Entry 7BDW (X-ray diffraction, 2.55 A resolution); this record covers chains A and B.

[Chain A]
Molecule: Possible 4'-phosphopantetheinyl transferase
Organism: Mycobacterium tuberculosis
UniProt: B1MD73 (B1MD73_MYCA9); residues 1-219 here = UniProt positions 1-219
Chain sequence (232 residues; each row starts with the number of its first residue):
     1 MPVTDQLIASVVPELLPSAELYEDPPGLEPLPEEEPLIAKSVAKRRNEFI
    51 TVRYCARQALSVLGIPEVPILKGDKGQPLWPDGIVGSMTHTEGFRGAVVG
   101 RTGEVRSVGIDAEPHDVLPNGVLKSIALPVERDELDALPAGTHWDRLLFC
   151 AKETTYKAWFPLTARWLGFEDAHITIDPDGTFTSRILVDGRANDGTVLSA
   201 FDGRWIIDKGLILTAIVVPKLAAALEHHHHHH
Unresolved in the structure: 1-3, 222-232
Differences from the reference sequence: expression tag (220-232)
Bound ions: Mn2+ site 1: H90 (together with coenzyme A); Mn2+ site 2: D111 (together with coenzyme A)
Residues lining bound ligands:
  - coenzyme A (COA): R45, F49, V52, R53, K72, K75, G76, Q77, P78, M88, T89, H90, D111, Y156, K157, F160
  - FD7 (N-(2,6-diethylphenyl)-N'-(N-ethylcarbamimidoyl)urea): K152, E153, T155, Y156, K157, W166, L167, G168, F169, A172
Reported in the primary citation:
  - catalytic residues: E153 (proposed by the authors, not directly observed)

[Chain B]
Molecule: Phthiocerol synthesis polyketide synthase type I PpsC
Organism: Mycobacterium tuberculosis
UniProt: A0A2I7WB16 (A0A2I7WB16_MYCTX); residues 2060-2188 here correspond to UniProt positions 67-195 (UniProt number = residue number - 1993)
Chain sequence (157 residues; numbered 2036 to 2192; the number before each row is that of its first residue):
  2036 MGSSHHHHHHSSGLVPRGSHMAIRAQLDALDAAERPGHLASAIADEIRAV
  2086 LRSGDPIDHHRPLETLGLDALMGLELRNRLEASLGITLPVALVWAYPTIS
  2136 DLATALCERMDYATPAAAQEISDTEPELSDEEMDLLADLVDASELEAATR
  2186 GESTSGS
Unresolved in the structure: 2036-2070, 2146-2192
Differences from the reference sequence: initiating methionine (2036); expression tag (2037-2059, 2189-2192); engineered mutation A2105 (Ser112 in A0A2I7WB16)
Reported in the primary citation:
  - binding site for FD7: W2129

[Chain A / chain B interface]
Pairs across the interface (23; chain A residue first):
  K40(A) - R2096(B)  hydrogen bond (backbone-side chain)
  S41(A) - T2100(B)
  V42(A) - R2096(B)
  V42(A) - T2100(B)  hydrogen bond (backbone-backbone)
  V42(A) - L2101(B)
  K44(A) - G2102(B)  hydrogen bond (side chain-backbone)
  R45(A) - E2099(B)  salt bridge
  K75(A) - W2129(B)
  P119(A) - L2106(B)
  P119(A) - E2110(B)
  G121(A) - N2113(B)  hydrogen bond (backbone-side chain)
  V122(A) - L2106(B)  hydrophobic
  V122(A) - E2110(B)
  S125(A) - R2112(B)
  S125(A) - N2113(B)  hydrogen bond
  I126(A) - L2109(B)  hydrophobic
  R146(A) - L2106(B)
  F149(A) - L2106(B)  hydrophobic
  F149(A) - L2109(B)  hydrophobic
  E153(A) - A2105(B)
  W166(A) - V2125(B)  hydrophobic
  W166(A) - A2126(B)  hydrophobic
  F169(A) - L2109(B)  hydrophobic
Other interface residues (no listed pair), chain A (18 interface residues in all): E113, L118

[Overview]
The interface between chain A and chain B involves 18 residues on one side and 14 on the other, with 5
hydrogen bonds and 1 salt bridge. Polar contacts include R45(A)-E2099(B), K40(A)-R2096(B) and K44(A)-G2102(B).
Ligands of chain A: coenzyme A and compound FD7. The paper reports the catalytic residue E153(A); a binding
site for FD7 at W2129(B).
Here chain A is Possible 4'-phosphopantetheinyl transferase and chain B is Phthiocerol synthesis polyketide
synthase type I PpsC, both from Mycobacterium tuberculosis. Entry 7BDW (Crystal structure of mycobacterial
PptAb in complex with ACP and compound 8918) was determined by X-ray diffraction (same publication as 7B4R,
7B4S and 7BCZ).
